1FLK - chain A; structure by X-ray diffraction, 2.80 A resolution.

== Chain A ==
Molecule: Tnf receptor associated factor 3
From: Homo sapiens
Notes: fragment: traf domain
Reference sequence: Q13114 (TRAF3_HUMAN); residues 277-504 here correspond to UniProt positions 341-568 (UniProt number = residue number + 64)
Chain sequence (228 residues; row label = number of the first residue in the row):
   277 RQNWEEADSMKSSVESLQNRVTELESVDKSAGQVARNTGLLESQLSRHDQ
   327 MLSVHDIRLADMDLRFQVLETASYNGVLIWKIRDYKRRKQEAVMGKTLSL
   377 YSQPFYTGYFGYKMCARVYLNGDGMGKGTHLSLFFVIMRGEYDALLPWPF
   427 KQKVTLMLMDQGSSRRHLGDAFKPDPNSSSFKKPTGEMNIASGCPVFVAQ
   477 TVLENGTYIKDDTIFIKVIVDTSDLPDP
Unresolved in the structure: 277-299
Curated features (UniProtKB/Swiss-Prot):
  - region: L328 to N351 (Microbial infection: Interaction with glycoprotein N of Andes and New York hantaviruses)
What the authors report for this chain:
  - self-association interface (contacts with another copy of this molecule); pairs are residue here / residue on that copy: T347-Y418

== Summary ==
From the paper: a self-association interface involving T347 and Y418.
Chain A is Tnf receptor associated factor 3 (Homo sapiens); the structure, Molecular basis for CD40 signaling
mediated by TRAF3, was determined by X-ray diffraction (same publication as 1FLL).
